PDB entry 6Q4U | X-ray diffraction, 2.00 A resolution | chains A and B of the 3 polymer chains in the assembly

[Chain A]
Molecule: DNA polymerase I, thermostable
Organism: Thermus aquaticus
Notes: EC 2.7.7.7
UniProt: P19821 (DPO1_THEAQ); residues 293-832 here = UniProt positions 293-832
Chain sequence (541 residues; row label = number of the first residue in the row):
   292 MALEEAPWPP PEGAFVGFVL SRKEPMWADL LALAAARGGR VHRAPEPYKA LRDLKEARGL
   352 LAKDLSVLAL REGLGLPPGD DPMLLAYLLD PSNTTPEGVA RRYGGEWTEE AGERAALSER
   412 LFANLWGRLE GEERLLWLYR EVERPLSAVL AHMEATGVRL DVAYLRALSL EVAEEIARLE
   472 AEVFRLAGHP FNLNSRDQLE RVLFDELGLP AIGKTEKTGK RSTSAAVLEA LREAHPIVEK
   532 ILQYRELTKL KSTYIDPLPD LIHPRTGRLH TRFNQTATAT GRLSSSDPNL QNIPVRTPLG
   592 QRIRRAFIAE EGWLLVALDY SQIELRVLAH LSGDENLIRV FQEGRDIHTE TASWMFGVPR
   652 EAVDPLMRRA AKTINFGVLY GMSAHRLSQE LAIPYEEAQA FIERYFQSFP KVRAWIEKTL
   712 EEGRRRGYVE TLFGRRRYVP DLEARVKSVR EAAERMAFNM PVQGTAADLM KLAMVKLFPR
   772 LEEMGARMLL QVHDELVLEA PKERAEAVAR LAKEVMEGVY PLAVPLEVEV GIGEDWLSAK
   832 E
Disordered / not traced: 292-293
Differences from the reference sequence: initiating methionine (292)
Bound ions: Mg2+: Asp610, Asp785 (together with HHZ); Mn2+: Asp610, Tyr611, Asp785 (together with HHZ)
Ligand contacts: HHZ ([[(2R,3S,5R)-5-[4-azanyl-5-[3-[2-(2-hydroxyethyloxy)ethanoylamino]prop-1-ynyl]pyrrolo[2,3-d]pyrimidin-7-yl]-3-oxidanyl-oxolan-2-yl]methoxy-oxidanyl-phosphoryl] phosphono hydrogen phosphate): Arg573, Asp610, Tyr611, Ser612, Gln613, Ile614, Glu615, His639, Arg659, Arg660, Ala661, Lys663, Thr664, Phe667, Tyr671, Asp785
What the authors report for this chain:
  - binding site for HHZ: Arg660, Lys663, Thr664
  - binding site for the 12-nt DNA strand (chain B): Arg660

[Chain B]
Molecule: 12-nt DNA strand
Sequence (12 nucleotides; each row starts with the number of its first residue):
   101 GACCACGGCC AC
Modified positions: DOC (2',3'-dideoxycytidine-5'-monophosphate) at position 112
Bound ions: Mg2+ near DG107 (its only coordinating residue here)

[Interface between chain A and chain B]
Contacting residue pairs (36; chain A residue first):
  Arg487(A) - DG107(B)  hydrogen bond to the phosphate
  Arg487(A) - DG108(B)  salt bridge to the phosphate
  Thr506(A) - DG107(B)  hydrogen bond to the phosphate
  Thr506(A) - DG108(B)  phosphate contact
  Glu507(A) - DG107(B)  phosphate contact
  Lys508(A) - DC106(B)  phosphate contact
  Lys508(A) - DG107(B)  hydrogen bond to the phosphate
  Thr509(A) - DC106(B)  phosphate contact
  Thr509(A) - DG107(B)  hydrogen bond to the phosphate
  Ser513(A) - DG108(B)  hydrogen bond to the phosphate
  Thr514(A) - DG108(B)  hydrogen bond to the phosphate
  Ser515(A) - DG108(B)  phosphate contact
  Ser515(A) - DC109(B)  phosphate contact
  Ala516(A) - DC109(B)  hydrogen bond to the phosphate
  Arg536(A) - DG108(B)  hydrogen bond to the phosphate
  Arg536(A) - DC109(B)  salt bridge to the phosphate
  Lys540(A) - DG108(B)  base contact
  Lys540(A) - DC109(B)  hydrogen bond to the base
  Lys540(A) - DC110(B)  sugar contact
  Tyr545(A) - DC110(B)  hydrogen bond to the sugar
  Arg573(A) - DOC_112(B)  hydrogen bond to the base
  Gln582(A) - DA111(B)  sugar contact
  Asn583(A) - DC110(B)  hydrogen bond to the base
  Asn583(A) - DA111(B)  sugar contact
  Ile584(A) - DA111(B)  sugar contact
  Pro585(A) - DC110(B)  phosphate contact
  Pro585(A) - DA111(B)  phosphate contact
  Val586(A) - DA111(B)  hydrogen bond to the phosphate
  Val586(A) - DOC_112(B)  phosphate contact
  Arg587(A) - DC110(B)  salt bridge to the phosphate
  Arg587(A) - DA111(B)  salt bridge to the phosphate
  Arg660(A) - DA111(B)  salt bridge to the phosphate
  Arg660(A) - DOC_112(B)  salt bridge to the phosphate
  Val783(A) - DOC_112(B)  sugar contact
  His784(A) - DOC_112(B)  sugar contact
  Asp785(A) - DOC_112(B)  sugar contact
Also at the interface, not in a pair above, chain A (26 interface residues in all): Gly510, Leu541, Arg595

[In short]
26 residues of chain A and 7 residues of chain B are in contact; the contacts include 13 hydrogen bonds and 6
salt bridges. Polar pairs include Lys540(A)-DC109(B), Arg573(A)-DOC_112(B) and Asn583(A)-DC110(B). From the
paper: a binding site for HHZ at Arg660(A), Lys663(A) and Thr664(A); a binding site for the 12-nt DNA strand
(chain B) at Arg660(A).
Chain A is DNA polymerase I, thermostable (Thermus aquaticus) and chain B is a 12-nt DNA strand; the
structure, KlenTaq DNA pol in a closed ternary complex with
7-deaza-7-(2-(2-hydroxyethoxy)-N-(prop-2-yn-1-yl)acetamide)-2-dATP, was determined by X-ray diffraction (same
publication as 6Q4T and 6Q4V).
